PDB entry 8U6Y | electron microscopy, 2.80 A resolution | chains E and O of the 34 polymer chains in the assembly

Chain E:
Protein: Proteasome subunit alpha type-5
From: Saccharomyces cerevisiae S288C
Notes: EC 3.4.25.1
UniProt: P32379 (PSA5_YEAST); residues 1-260 here = UniProt positions 1-260
Sequence (260 residues; numbered 1 to 260; the number before each row is that of its first residue):
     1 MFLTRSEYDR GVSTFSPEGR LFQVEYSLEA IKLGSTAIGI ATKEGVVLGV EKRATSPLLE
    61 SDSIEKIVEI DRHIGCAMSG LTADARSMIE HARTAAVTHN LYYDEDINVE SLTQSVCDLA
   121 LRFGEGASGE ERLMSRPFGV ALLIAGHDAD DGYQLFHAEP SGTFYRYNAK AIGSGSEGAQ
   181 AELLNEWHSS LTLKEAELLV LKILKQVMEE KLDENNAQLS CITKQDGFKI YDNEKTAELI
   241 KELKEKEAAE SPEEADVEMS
Unresolved in the structure: 127-131, 248-260

Chain O:
Protein: Proteasome chaperone 1
From: Saccharomyces cerevisiae S288C
UniProt: Q05778 (POC1_YEAST); residue numbers follow UniProt; this construct covers 1-276
Sequence (276 residues; numbered 1 to 276; the number before each row is that of its first residue):
     1 MLFKQWNDLP EPKHLLDLPE ISKNLQSLEV CPVPKVEFPQ DLDVPQYSTA VITTKIMNPL
    61 FPKNLLQLTS IGEIKTTLTV KSPSLPQSSG KHSWNYDENF PNEVDPDQKN DTADETVYGF
   121 SFPIYSFGKT LLFSMEENFI SISPIFGNMI SRSIISQLAQ FSPDIIVIGT SDKIASMKVM
   181 TENECTLQPP EFITGFIGSV LTQLIVGPSK GLKFKCLVAP SEGPNGFEKL SLSDMGSLVD
   241 LCGQWLGFEP SRYSEECYRL WRCDSAAIGA QSGLYI
Unresolved in the structure: 79-116

Interface between chain E and chain O:
Contacting residue pairs (45; chain E residue first):
  Met1(E) - Pro189(O)
  Phe2(E) - Phe192(O)
  Leu3(E) - Leu16(O)  hydrophobic
  Thr4(E) - Lys13(O)
  Thr4(E) - Leu16(O)
  Arg5(E) - Glu11(O)  salt bridge
  Arg5(E) - Pro12(O)  hydrogen bond (side chain-backbone)
  Arg5(E) - Lys13(O)  hydrogen bond (backbone-backbone)
  Arg5(E) - Leu15(O)  hydrogen bond (side chain-backbone)
  Arg5(E) - Leu16(O)
  Arg5(E) - Asp17(O)
  Glu7(E) - Glu11(O)
  Glu7(E) - Lys13(O)  salt bridge
  Tyr8(E) - Asp172(O)  hydrogen bond
  Tyr8(E) - Gly223(O)  hydrogen bond (side chain-backbone)
  Arg10(E) - Asp17(O)  salt bridge
  Ser16(E) - Glu222(O)  hydrogen bond
  Pro17(E) - Glu222(O)
  Glu18(E) - Ser221(O)
  Glu18(E) - Glu222(O)  hydrogen bond (backbone-side chain)
  Gly19(E) - Tyr275(O)  hydrogen bond (backbone-side chain)
  Arg20(E) - Glu222(O)  salt bridge
  Arg20(E) - Ser231(O)
  Arg20(E) - Gln271(O)  hydrogen bond
  Arg20(E) - Tyr275(O)  hydrogen bond (backbone-side chain)
  Phe22(E) - Glu222(O)
  Phe22(E) - Gly223(O)
  Phe22(E) - Lys229(O)
  Glu25(E) - Gly269(O)
  Glu25(E) - Ala270(O)  hydrogen bond (side chain-backbone)
  Glu25(E) - Gln271(O)
  Tyr26(E) - Pro224(O)
  Leu28(E) - Gly269(O)
  Leu28(E) - Ala270(O)  hydrophobic
  Glu29(E) - Lys229(O)  salt bridge
  Lys32(E) - Asp264(O)  salt bridge
  Glu159(E) - Gly273(O)
  Ser161(E) - Gly273(O)
  Thr163(E) - Gly273(O)  hydrogen bond (side chain-backbone)
  Tyr165(E) - Ser272(O)  hydrogen bond (side chain-backbone)
  Lys170(E) - Cys263(O)
  Ser176(E) - Asp264(O)
  Glu177(E) - Asp264(O)
  Gln180(E) - Cys263(O)
  Asn185(E) - Arg259(O)
Other interface residues (no listed pair), chain E (33 interface residues in all): Asp9, Leu21, Val24, Ala181, Leu184
Other interface residues (no listed pair), chain O (31 interface residues in all): Pro190, Glu191, Thr194, Pro220, Leu230, Ser265, Leu274

Summary:
33 residues of chain E face 31 of chain O across their interface; the contacts include 13 hydrogen bonds and 6
salt bridges. Among the polar pairs are Arg5(E)-Glu11(O), Glu7(E)-Lys13(O) and Arg10(E)-Asp17(O).
Chain E is Proteasome subunit alpha type-5 and chain O is Proteasome chaperone 1, both from Saccharomyces
cerevisiae S288C; the structure, Preholo-Proteasome from Beta 3 D205 deletion, was determined by electron
microscopy together with 8U7U from the same study.
